4Z7O - chains A and L of the 5 polymer chains in the assembly; structure by X-ray diffraction, 2.85 A resolution.

# Chain A
Molecule: Integrin alpha-IIb
From: Homo sapiens
UniProtKB: P08514 (ITA2B_HUMAN); residues 1-455 here correspond to UniProt positions 32-486 (UniProt number = residue number + 31)
Chain sequence (455 residues; each row starts with the number of its first residue):
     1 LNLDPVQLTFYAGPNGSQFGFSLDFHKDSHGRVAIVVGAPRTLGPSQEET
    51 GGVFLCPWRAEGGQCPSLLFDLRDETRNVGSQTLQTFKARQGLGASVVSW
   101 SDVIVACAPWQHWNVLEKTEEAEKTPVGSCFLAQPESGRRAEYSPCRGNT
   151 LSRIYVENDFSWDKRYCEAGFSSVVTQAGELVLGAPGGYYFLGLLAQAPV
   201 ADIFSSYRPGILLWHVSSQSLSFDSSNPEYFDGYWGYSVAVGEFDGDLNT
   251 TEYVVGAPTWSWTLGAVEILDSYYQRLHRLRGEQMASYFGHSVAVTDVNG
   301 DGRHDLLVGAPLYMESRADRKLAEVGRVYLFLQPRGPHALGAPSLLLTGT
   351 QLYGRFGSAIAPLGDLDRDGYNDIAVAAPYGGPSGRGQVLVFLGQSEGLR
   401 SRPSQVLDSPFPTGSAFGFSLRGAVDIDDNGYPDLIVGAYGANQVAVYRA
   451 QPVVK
Disulfide bonds: Cys-56/Cys-65, Cys-107/Cys-130, Cys-146/Cys-167
Bound ions: Ca2+ site 1: Glu-243, Asp-245, Asp-247, Thr-250, Glu-252; Ca2+ site 2: Asp-297, Asn-299, Asp-301, Arg-303, Asp-305; Ca2+ site 3: Asp-365, Asp-367, Asp-369, Tyr-371, Asp-373; Ca2+ site 4: Asp-426, Asp-428, Asn-430, Tyr-432, Asp-434
UniProt features mapped onto this chain:
  - binding site (Ca(2+)): Glu-243, Asp-245, Asp-247, Thr-250, Glu-252, Asp-297, Asn-299, Asp-301, Arg-303, Asp-305, Asp-365, Asp-367, Asp-369, Tyr-371, Asp-373, Asp-426, Asp-428, Asn-430, Tyr-432, Asp-434
  - glycosylation (N-linked (GlcNAc...) asparagine): Asn-15, Asn-249

# Chain L
Molecule: Monoclonal antibody 10E5 Fab light chain
From: Mus musculus
Notes: antibody fragment or engineered binder
Chain sequence (214 residues; row label = number of the first residue in the row):
     1 DILMTQSPSSMSVSLGDTVSITCHASQGISSNIGWLQQKPGKSFMGLIYY
    51 GTNLVDGVPSRFSGSGSGADYSLTISSLDSEDFADYYCVQYAQLPYTFGG
   101 GTKLEIKRADAAPTVSIFPPSSEQLTSGGASVVCFLNNFYPKDINVKWKI
   151 DGSERQNGVLNSWTDQDSKDSTYSMSSTLTLTKDEYERHNSYTCEATHKT
   201 STSPIVKSFNRNEC
Disulfide bonds: Cys-23/Cys-88, Cys-134/Cys-194

# Interface between chain A and chain L
Residue-residue contacts (19; chain A residue first):
  Arg-77(A) / Asn-32(L)  hydrogen bond
  Arg-77(A) / Tyr-50(L)
  Arg-77(A) / Tyr-91(L)
  Asn-78(A) / Ser-30(L)
  Asn-78(A) / Asn-32(L)  hydrogen bond (backbone-side chain)
  Val-79(A) / Asn-32(L)
  Val-79(A) / Tyr-91(L)
  Val-79(A) / Ala-92(L)
  Gly-80(A) / Tyr-91(L)  hydrogen bond (backbone-backbone)
  Gly-80(A) / Ala-92(L)  hydrogen bond (backbone-backbone)
  Gly-80(A) / Leu-94(L)
  Ser-81(A) / Ala-92(L)  hydrogen bond (backbone-backbone)
  Ser-81(A) / Gln-93(L)
  Ser-81(A) / Leu-94(L)  hydrogen bond (side chain-backbone)
  Arg-208(A) / Tyr-49(L)
  Arg-208(A) / Asn-53(L)
  Pro-209(A) / Tyr-50(L)
  Gly-210(A) / Tyr-50(L)
  Ile-211(A) / Tyr-50(L)  hydrophobic
Other interface residues (no listed pair), chain L (10 interface residues in all): Asp-56

# In short
The interface between chain A and chain L involves 9 residues on one side and 10 on the other; the contacts
include 6 hydrogen bonds. Polar contacts include Arg-77(A)/Asn-32(L), Asn-78(A)/Asn-32(L) and
Ser-81(A)/Leu-94(L). From UniProt: 20 Ca2+-binding residues on chain A.
Here chain A is Integrin alpha-IIb (Homo sapiens) and chain L is Monoclonal antibody 10E5 Fab light chain (Mus
musculus). Entry 4Z7O (Integrin alphaIIbbeta3 in complex with AGDV peptide) was determined by X-ray
diffraction, deposited together with 5HDB, 4Z7N and 4Z7Q.
